9C4V - chains A and B; structure by X-ray diffraction, 1.47 A resolution.

# Chain A
Protein: Menin
Source organism: Homo sapiens
UniProt: O00255 (MEN1_HUMAN), isoform O00255-2; numbering as in UniProt; present here: 1-53, 74-386, 399-459, 538-593
Chain sequence (489 residues; row label = number of the first residue in the row; note: 109 numbers in that range are skipped by the numbering (no residue carries them; nothing is unmodelled there); numbers below 1 keep their minus sign (Gly-4 is residue -4)):
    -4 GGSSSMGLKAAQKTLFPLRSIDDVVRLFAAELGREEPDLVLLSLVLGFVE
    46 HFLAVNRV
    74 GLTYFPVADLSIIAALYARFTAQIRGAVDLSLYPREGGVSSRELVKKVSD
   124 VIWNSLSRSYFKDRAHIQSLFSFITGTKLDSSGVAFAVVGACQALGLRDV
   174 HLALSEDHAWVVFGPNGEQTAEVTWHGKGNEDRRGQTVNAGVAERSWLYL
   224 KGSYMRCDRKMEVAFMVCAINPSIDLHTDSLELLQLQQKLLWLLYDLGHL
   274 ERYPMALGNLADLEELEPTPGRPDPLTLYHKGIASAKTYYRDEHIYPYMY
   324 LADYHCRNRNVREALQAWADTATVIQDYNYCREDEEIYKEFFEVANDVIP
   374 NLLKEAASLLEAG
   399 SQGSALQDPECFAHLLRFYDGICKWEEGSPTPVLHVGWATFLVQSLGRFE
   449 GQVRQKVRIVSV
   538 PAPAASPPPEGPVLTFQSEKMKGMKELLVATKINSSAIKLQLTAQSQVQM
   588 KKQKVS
Unresolved in the structure: -4 to 1, 538-548, 589-593
Differences from the reference sequence: expression tag (-4 to 0); engineered mutation Asp326 (Gly in O00255); variant Ala541 (Thr in O00255)
Ligand contacts: 2-(2-methoxyethoxy)ethanol (PG0): Trp126, Leu129, Ser130, Arg131, Lys135, Trp198
Curated features (UniProtKB/Swiss-Prot):
  - natural variant: Pro12 (P12L: In MEN1), Leu22 (L22R: In MEN1), Glu26 (E26K: In parathyroid adenoma and MEN1), Leu39 (L39W: In MEN1), Gly42 (G42D: In MEN1), Glu45 (E45G: In MEN1; E45K: In MEN1), Leu89 to Ala95 (deletion: In MEN1), Arg98 (R98L: In MEN1), Gly110 (G110E: In MEN1), Lys119 (deletion: In MEN1), Lys135 (K135I: In MEN1), His139 (H139D: In MEN1; H139P: In MEN1; H139R: In MEN1; H139Y: In MEN1), 75 further natural variant entries in UniProt
  - mutagenesis: Ala182 (A182F: Reduced interaction with KMT2A), Met278 (M278W: Loss of interaction with KMT2A and JUND), Asp285 (D285R: Reduced interaction with KMT2A; when associated with R-288 and R-290), Glu288 (E288R: Reduced interaction with KMT2A; when associated with R-285 and R-290), Glu290 (E290R: Reduced interaction with KMT2A; when associated with R-285 and R-288), Tyr319 (Y319A: Reduced interaction with KMT2A), Tyr323 (Y323A: Reduced interaction with KMT2A), Glu366 (E366A: Reduced interaction with KMT2A; when associated with A-370), Asp370 (D370A: Reduced interaction with KMT2A; when associated with A-366)
  - modified residue: Ser543 (Phosphoserine)

# Chain B
Protein: Histone-lysine N-methyltransferase 2A
UniProt: Q03164 (KMT2A_HUMAN); residues 4-15 here = UniProt positions 4-15
Chain sequence (13 residues; row label = number of the first residue in the row):
     4 SARWRFPARPGTX
Unresolved in the structure: 4-5
Differences from the reference sequence: engineered mutation Ala5 (Cys in Q03164); amidation (16)
Modified positions: NH2 (amino group) at position 16
Curated features (UniProtKB/Swiss-Prot):
  - motif: Arg6 to Thr15 (Menin-binding motif (MBM))
  - mutagenesis: Arg6 (R6A: Reduced interaction with MEN1), Trp7 (W7A: Reduced interaction with MEN1), Arg8 (R8A: Reduced interaction with MEN1), Phe9 (F9A: Loss of interaction with MEN1; F9H/Y: Reduced interaction with MEN1), Pro10 (P10A: Reduced interaction with MEN1), Ala11 (A11R: Reduced interaction with MEN1), Arg12 (R12A: Reduced interaction with MEN1), Pro13 (P13A: Reduced interaction with MEN1)

# How chain A and chain B interact
Contacting residue pairs (30):
  Asp136(A) - Arg6(B)
  Asp136(A) - Trp7(B)  hydrogen bond (backbone-backbone)
  Arg137(A) - Arg6(B)
  Arg137(A) - Trp7(B)
  Ala138(A) - Arg6(B)  hydrogen bond (backbone-backbone)
  Asp153(A) - Trp7(B)  hydrogen bond
  Ser154(A) - Trp7(B)
  Ser155(A) - Trp7(B)
  Ser155(A) - Phe9(B)
  Ser155(A) - Pro10(B)
  Ser178(A) - Phe9(B)
  Glu179(A) - Phe9(B)
  Asp180(A) - Phe9(B)
  His181(A) - Phe9(B)
  Phe238(A) - Pro10(B)  hydrophobic
  Cys241(A) - Ala11(B)  hydrophobic
  Ala242(A) - Pro10(B)  hydrophobic
  Met278(A) - Pro10(B)
  Met278(A) - Ala11(B)
  Met278(A) - Arg12(B)
  Tyr319(A) - Arg12(B)  hydrogen bond
  Tyr319(A) - Pro13(B)
  Tyr323(A) - Ala11(B)  hydrogen bond (side chain-backbone)
  Tyr323(A) - Arg12(B)
  Tyr323(A) - Pro13(B)  hydrophobic
  Asp326(A) - Pro13(B)
  Asp326(A) - Gly14(B)
  Glu359(A) - Arg12(B)  salt bridge
  Glu363(A) - Arg8(B)  salt bridge
  Glu363(A) - Arg12(B)  salt bridge
Also at the interface, not in a pair above, chain A (25 interface residues in all): Leu177, Ala182, Asn244, Ala279, Asn282, Met322

# In short
25 residues of chain A and 9 residues of chain B are in contact, with 5 hydrogen bonds and 3 salt bridges.
Polar contacts include Glu359(A)-Arg12(B), Glu363(A)-Arg8(B) and Glu363(A)-Arg12(B). Bound to chain A:
2-(2-methoxyethoxy)ethanol.
Chain A is Menin (Homo sapiens) and chain B is Histone-lysine N-methyltransferase 2A; the structure, Menin
mutant G331D in complex with MLL peptide, was determined by X-ray diffraction (same publication as 9C4S, 9C4T
and 9C4U).
